4X8B - chain A; structure by X-ray diffraction, 1.70 A resolution.

# Chain A
Name: Sulfoxide synthase EgtB
From: Mycobacterium thermoresistibile ATCC 19527
Reference sequence: G7CFI3 (G7CFI3_MYCTH); residue numbers follow UniProt; this construct covers 3-446
Sequence (447 residues; numbered 0 to 446; the number before each row is that of its first residue; numbering starts at 0):
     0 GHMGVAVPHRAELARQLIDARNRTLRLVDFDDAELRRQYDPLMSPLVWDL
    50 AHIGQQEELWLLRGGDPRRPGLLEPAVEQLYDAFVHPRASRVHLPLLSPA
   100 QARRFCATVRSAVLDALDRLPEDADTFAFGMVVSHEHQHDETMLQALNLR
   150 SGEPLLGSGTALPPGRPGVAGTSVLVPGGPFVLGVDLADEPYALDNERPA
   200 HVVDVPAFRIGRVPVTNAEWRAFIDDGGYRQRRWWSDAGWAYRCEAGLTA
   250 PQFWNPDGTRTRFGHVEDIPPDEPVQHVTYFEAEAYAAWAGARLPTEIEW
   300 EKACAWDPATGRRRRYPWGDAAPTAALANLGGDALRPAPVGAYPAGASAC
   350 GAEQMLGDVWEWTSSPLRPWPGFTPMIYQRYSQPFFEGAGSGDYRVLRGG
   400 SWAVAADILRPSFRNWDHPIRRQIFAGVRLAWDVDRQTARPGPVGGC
Disordered / not traced: 0-6, 435-446
Sequence notes: expression tag (0-2)
Bound ions: Fe ion: His51, His134, His138; Ca2+: Met354, Gly356, Val358, Gly399
Reported in the primary citation:
  - contacts within the chain: Glu196-Arg409 (salt bridge), Glu296-Arg413 (salt bridge), Glu300-Arg397 (salt bridge), Glu360-Arg428 (salt bridge)
  - Ca2+ coordination: Met354, Gly356, Val358, Glu360, Gly399
  - Fe ion coordination: His51
  - mutagenesis - D416N: unchanged catalytic activity on TMH
  - catalytic residues: Tyr377 (proposed by the authors, not directly observed)
  - specificity-determining residues: Asp416

# Summary
The Fe ion site is built by His51, His134 and His138. Met354, Gly356, Val358 and Gly399 coordinate Ca2+. The
paper reports the catalytic residue Tyr377; D416N leaves catalytic activity on TMH unchanged.
Chain A is Sulfoxide synthase EgtB (Mycobacterium thermoresistibile ATCC 19527); the structure,
Ergothioneine-biosynthetic sulfoxide synthase EgtB, apo form, was determined by X-ray diffraction together
with 4X8E from the same study.
